4HNP - chains S and T of the 28 polymer chains in the assembly; structure by X-ray diffraction, 2.80 A resolution.

[Chain S]
Protein: Proteasome component PRE5
From: Saccharomyces cerevisiae S288c
Notes: EC 3.4.25.1
UniProtKB: P40302 (PSA1_YEAST); residues 1-233 here correspond to UniProt positions 2-234 (UniProt number = residue number + 1)
Chain sequence (233 residues; each row starts with the number of its first residue):
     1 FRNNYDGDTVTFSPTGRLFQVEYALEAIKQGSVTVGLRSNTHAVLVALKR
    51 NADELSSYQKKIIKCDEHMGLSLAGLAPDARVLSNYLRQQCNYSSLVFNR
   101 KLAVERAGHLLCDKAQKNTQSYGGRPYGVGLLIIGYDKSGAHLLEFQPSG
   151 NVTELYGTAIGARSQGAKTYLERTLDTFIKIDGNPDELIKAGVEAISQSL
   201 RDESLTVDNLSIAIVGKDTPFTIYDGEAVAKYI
UniProt features mapped onto this chain:
  - modified residue: Ser-13 (Phosphoserine)
  - cross-link: Lys-190 (Glycyl lysine isopeptide (Lys-Gly) (interchain with G-Cter in ubiquitin))

[Chain T]
Protein: Proteasome component C1
From: Saccharomyces cerevisiae S288c
Notes: EC 3.4.25.1
UniProtKB: P21242 (PSA3_YEAST); residues 1-244 here correspond to UniProt positions 5-248 (UniProt number = residue number + 4)
Chain sequence (244 residues; row label = number of the first residue in the row):
     1 GTGYDLSNSVFSPDGRNFQVEYAVKAVENGTTSIGIKCNDGVVFAVEKLI
    51 TSKLLVPQKNVKIQVVDRHIGCVYSGLIPDGRHLVNRGREEAASFKKLYK
   101 TPIPIPAFADRLGQYVQAHTLYNSVRPFGVSTIFGGVDKNGAHLYMLEPS
   151 GSYWGYKGAATGKGRQSAKAELEKLVDHHPEGLSAREAVKQAAKIIYLAH
   201 EDNKEKDFELEISWCSLSETNGLHKFVKGDLLQEAIDFAQKEIN

[Interface between chain S and chain T]
Pairs across the interface (64):
  Asn-4(S) with Leu-6(T)
  Tyr-5(S) with Asp-5(T), hydrogen bond; Leu-6(T), hydrophobic
  Thr-9(S) with Arg-126(T)
  Val-10(S) with Gln-19(T); Ser-124(T); Val-125(T); Arg-126(T)
  Thr-11(S) with Leu-6(T); Gln-19(T)
  Phe-12(S) with Gln-19(T), hydrogen bond (backbone-side chain); Tyr-22(T); Ala-23(T), hydrophobic; Arg-126(T); Pro-127(T)
  Ser-13(S) with Tyr-22(T)
  Pro-14(S) with Tyr-22(T), hydrophobic; Lys-25(T)
  Thr-15(S) with Lys-25(T)
  Gly-16(S) with Tyr-22(T); Lys-25(T); Ala-26(T)
  Leu-18(S) with Leu-77(T), hydrophobic; Arg-126(T)
  Arg-38(S) with Val-56(T)
  Glu-105(S) with Lys-59(T)
  His-109(S) with Arg-82(T)
  Cys-112(S) with Arg-82(T)
  Asp-113(S) with Arg-82(T), salt bridge; Asn-86(T)
  Gln-116(S) with Pro-79(T); Asp-80(T); His-83(T), hydrogen bond; Arg-126(T)
  Thr-119(S) with Arg-126(T), hydrogen bond (backbone-side chain)
  Gln-120(S) with His-83(T); His-119(T); Val-125(T); Arg-126(T), hydrogen bond (backbone-backbone); Phe-128(T)
  Ser-121(S) with Ser-124(T)
  Tyr-122(S) with Ser-124(T), hydrogen bond (backbone-backbone)
  His-142(S) with Lys-59(T)
  Ser-149(S) with Pro-79(T)
  Gly-150(S) with Pro-79(T)
  Asn-151(S) with Pro-79(T)
  Thr-153(S) with Asn-60(T)
  Glu-154(S) with Leu-55(T); Val-56(T); Lys-59(T); Asn-60(T), hydrogen bond (backbone-side chain)
  Leu-155(S) with Leu-54(T); Leu-55(T); Val-56(T)
  Tyr-156(S) with Leu-54(T), hydrogen bond (backbone-backbone); Leu-55(T); Val-56(T); Pro-57(T)
  Gly-157(S) with Leu-54(T)
  Lys-168(S) with Leu-54(T)
  Leu-171(S) with Leu-54(T)
  Glu-172(S) with Ser-52(T), hydrogen bond; Lys-53(T)
  Leu-175(S) with Lys-53(T)
Also at the interface, not in a pair above, chain S (36 interface residues in all): Val-152, Phe-178
Also at the interface, not in a pair above, chain T (30 interface residues in all): Ile-78, Asn-123, Gly-129

[In short]
The interface between chain S and chain T involves 36 residues on one side and 30 on the other; the contacts
include 9 hydrogen bonds and 1 salt bridge. Among the polar pairs are Asp-113(S)/Arg-82(T), Tyr-5(S)/Asp-5(T)
and Phe-12(S)/Gln-19(T).
Chain S is Proteasome component PRE5 and chain T is Proteasome component C1, both from Saccharomyces
cerevisiae S288c; the structure, Crystal structure of yeast 20S proteasome in complex with vinylketone
carmaphycin analogue VNK1, was determined by X-ray diffraction together with 4LTC, 4HRC and 4HRD from the same
study.
